PDB entry 6PB5 | electron microscopy, 4.52 A resolution (low resolution: residue-level contacts below are approximate; hydrogen-bond / salt-bridge calls are withheld) | chains C and 2 of the 10 polymer chains in the assembly

Chain C:
Molecule: DNA-directed RNA polymerase subunit beta
From: Escherichia coli
Notes: EC 2.7.7.6
UniProtKB: B7MIX3 (RPOB_ECO45); residues 1-1342 here = UniProt positions 1-1342
Amino-acid sequence (1342 residues; row label = number of the first residue in the row):
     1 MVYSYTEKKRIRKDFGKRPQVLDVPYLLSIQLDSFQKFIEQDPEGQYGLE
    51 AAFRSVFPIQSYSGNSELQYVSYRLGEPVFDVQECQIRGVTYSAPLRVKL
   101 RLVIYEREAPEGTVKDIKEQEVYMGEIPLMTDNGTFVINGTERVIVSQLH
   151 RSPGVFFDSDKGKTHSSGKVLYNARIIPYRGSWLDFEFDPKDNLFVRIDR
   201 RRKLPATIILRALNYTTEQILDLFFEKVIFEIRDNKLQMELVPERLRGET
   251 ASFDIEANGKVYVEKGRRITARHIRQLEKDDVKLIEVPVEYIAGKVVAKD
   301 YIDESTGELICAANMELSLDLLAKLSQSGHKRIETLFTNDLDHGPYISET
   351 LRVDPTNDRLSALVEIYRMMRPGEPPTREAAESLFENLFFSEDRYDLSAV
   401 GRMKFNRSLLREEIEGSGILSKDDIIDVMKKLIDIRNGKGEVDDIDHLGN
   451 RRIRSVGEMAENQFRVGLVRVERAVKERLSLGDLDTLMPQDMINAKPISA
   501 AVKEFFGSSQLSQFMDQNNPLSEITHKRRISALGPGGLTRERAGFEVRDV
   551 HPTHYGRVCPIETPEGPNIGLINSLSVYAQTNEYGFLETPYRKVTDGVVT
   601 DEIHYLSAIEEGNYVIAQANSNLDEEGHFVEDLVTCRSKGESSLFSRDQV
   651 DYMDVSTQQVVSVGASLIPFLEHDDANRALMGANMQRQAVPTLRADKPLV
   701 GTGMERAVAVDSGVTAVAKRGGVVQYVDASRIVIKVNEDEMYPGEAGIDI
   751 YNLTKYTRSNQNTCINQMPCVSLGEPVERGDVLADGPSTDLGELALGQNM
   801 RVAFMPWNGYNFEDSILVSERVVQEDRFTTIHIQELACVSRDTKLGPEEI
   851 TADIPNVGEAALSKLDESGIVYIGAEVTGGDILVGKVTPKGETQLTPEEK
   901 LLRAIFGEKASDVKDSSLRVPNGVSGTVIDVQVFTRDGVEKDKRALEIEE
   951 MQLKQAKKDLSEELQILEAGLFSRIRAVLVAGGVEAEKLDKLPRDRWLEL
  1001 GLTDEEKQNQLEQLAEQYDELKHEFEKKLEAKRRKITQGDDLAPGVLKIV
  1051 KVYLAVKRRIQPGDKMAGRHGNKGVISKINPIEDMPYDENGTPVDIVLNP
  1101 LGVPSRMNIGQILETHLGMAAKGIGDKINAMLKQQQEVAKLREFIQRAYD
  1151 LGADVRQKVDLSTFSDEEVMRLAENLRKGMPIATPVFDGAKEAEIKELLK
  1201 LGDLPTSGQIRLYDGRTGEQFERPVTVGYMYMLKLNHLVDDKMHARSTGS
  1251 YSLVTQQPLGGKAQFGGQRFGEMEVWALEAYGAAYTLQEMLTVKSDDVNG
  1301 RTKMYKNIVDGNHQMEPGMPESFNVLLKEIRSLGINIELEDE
Not modelled in the structure: 1-2, 936-941
Swiss-Prot annotation at these positions:
  - modified residue (N6-acetyllysine): Lys1022, Lys1200

Chain 2:
Molecule: Synthetic template strand DNA
Sequence (78 nucleotides; row label = number of the first residue in the row):
     1 CGCCGCGTCAGACTCGTAGGATTATAGCATAAAAAAGATGCGAAAAATGT
    51 GATCTAGATCACATTTTAGGCAAAAAAG

How chain C and chain 2 interact:
Contacting residue pairs (24; chain C residue first):
  Glu187(C) - DC4(2)
  Glu187(C) - DG5(2)
  Pro190(C) - DC4(2)
  Arg197(C) - DG5(2)
  Arg197(C) - DC6(2)
  Arg200(C) - DC6(2)
  Arg200(C) - DG7(2)
  Arg201(C) - DC6(2)
  Lys203(C) - DC4(2)
  Lys203(C) - DG5(2)
  Glu504(C) - DT22(2)
  Gln513(C) - DG19(2)
  Phe514(C) - DA18(2)
  Glu541(C) - DG11(2)
  Gly1260(C) - DC15(2)
  Gly1261(C) - DC15(2)
  Gly1261(C) - DG16(2)
  Lys1262(C) - DC15(2)
  Lys1262(C) - DG16(2)
  Ala1263(C) - DG16(2)
  Gly1267(C) - DC15(2)
  Gln1268(C) - DT14(2)
  Gln1268(C) - DC15(2)
  Arg1269(C) - DT14(2)
Also at the interface, not in a pair above, chain C (19 interface residues in all): Arg470, Lys503
Also at the interface, not in a pair above, chain 2 (13 interface residues in all): DC13, DT23

Overview:
The interface between chain C and chain 2 involves 19 residues on one side and 13 on the other.
Here chain C is DNA-directed RNA polymerase subunit beta (Escherichia coli) and chain 2 is Synthetic template
strand DNA. Entry 6PB5 (The E. coli class-II CAP-dependent transcription activation complex at the state 1
architecture) was determined by electron microscopy, deposited together with 6PB4 and 6PB6.
